Entry 3E00 (X-ray diffraction, 3.10 A resolution); this record covers chains D and E of the 6 polymer chains in the assembly.

== Chain D ==
Name: Peroxisome proliferator-activated receptor gamma
Organism: Homo sapiens
UniProt: P37231 (PPARG_HUMAN); residues 74-477 here correspond to UniProt positions 102-505 (UniProt number = residue number + 28)
Chain sequence (419 residues; numbered 59 to 477; the number before each row is that of its first residue):
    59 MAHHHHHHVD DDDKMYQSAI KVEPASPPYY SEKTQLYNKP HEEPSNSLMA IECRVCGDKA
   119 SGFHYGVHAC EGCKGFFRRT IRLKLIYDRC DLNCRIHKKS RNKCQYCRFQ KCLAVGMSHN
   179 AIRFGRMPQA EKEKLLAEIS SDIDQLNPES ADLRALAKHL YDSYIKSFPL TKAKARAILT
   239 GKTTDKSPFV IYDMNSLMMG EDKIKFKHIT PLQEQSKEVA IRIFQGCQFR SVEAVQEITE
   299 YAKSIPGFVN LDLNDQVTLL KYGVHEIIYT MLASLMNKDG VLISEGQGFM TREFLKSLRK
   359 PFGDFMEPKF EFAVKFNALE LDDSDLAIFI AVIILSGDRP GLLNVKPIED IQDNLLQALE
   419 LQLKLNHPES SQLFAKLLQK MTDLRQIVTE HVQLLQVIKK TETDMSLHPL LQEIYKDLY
Unresolved in the structure: 59-106, 265-272
Sequence notes: expression tag (59-73)
Curated features (UniProtKB/Swiss-Prot):
  - DNA-binding region: Ala108 to Phe182 (Nuclear receptor)
  - zinc finger (NR C4-type): Cys111 to Cys131, Cys148 to Cys170
  - motif: Pro467 to Asp475 (9aaTAD)
  - binding site (rosiglitazone): Gln286 to Ser289, His323, His449, Tyr473
  - modified residue: Ser84 (Phosphoserine)
  - cross-link: Lys224 (Glycyl lysine isopeptide (Lys-Gly) (interchain with G-Cter in ubiquitin))
Bound ions: Zn2+ site 1: Cys111, Cys114, Cys128, Cys131; Zn2+ site 2: Cys148, Cys152, Cys162, Cys165
Ligand contacts: 2-chloro-5-nitro-N-phenylbenzamide (GW9): Phe282, Cys285, Gln286, Arg288, Ser289, Ile326, Leu330, Leu333, Met364, His449, Tyr473
Reported in the primary citation:
  - binding site for 2-chloro-5-nitro-N-phenylbenzamide: Cys285
  - mutagenesis - F347A: decreased binding to PPRE
  - mutagenesis - F347A: decreased signaling in response to rosiglitazone

== Chain E ==
Name: NCOA2 Peptide
UniProt: Q15596 (NCOA2_HUMAN); numbering as in UniProt (aligned over 685-697)
Chain sequence (13 residues; numbered 685 to 697; the number before each row is that of its first residue):
   685 EKHKILHRLL QDS
Unresolved in the structure: 685-687

== How chain D and chain E interact ==
Pairs across the interface - 18 pairs, chain D then chain E:
  Gln294(D) with Leu693(E)
  Thr297(D) with Leu694(E)
  Glu298(D) with Leu693(E); Asp696(E); Ser697(E)
  Lys301(D) with Leu693(E), hydrogen bond (side chain-backbone); Leu694(E), hydrogen bond (side chain-backbone); Asp696(E), hydrogen bond (side chain-backbone)
  Leu311(D) with His691(E); Leu694(E), hydrophobic
  Gln314(D) with Leu694(E)
  Val315(D) with Leu690(E), hydrophobic; His691(E); Leu694(E), hydrophobic
  Leu318(D) with Leu694(E), hydrophobic
  Leu468(D) with Ile689(E), hydrophobic
  Glu471(D) with Lys688(E), salt bridge; Ile689(E)
Other interface residues (no listed pair), chain D (14 interface residues in all): Phe306, Lys319, Pro467, Ile472
Other interface residues (no listed pair), chain E (9 interface residues in all): Gln695

== Overview ==
14 residues of chain D and 9 residues of chain E are in contact; the contacts include 3 hydrogen bonds and 1
salt bridge. Polar pairs include Glu471(D)-Lys688(E), Lys301(D)-Leu693(E) and Lys301(D)-Leu694(E). Chain D
binds 2-chloro-5-nitro-N-phenylbenzamide. From the paper: a binding site for
2-chloro-5-nitro-N-phenylbenzamide at Cys285(D); F347A of chain D reduces binding to PPRE.
Chain D is Peroxisome proliferator-activated receptor gamma (Homo sapiens) and chain E is NCOA2 Peptide; the
structure, Intact PPAR gamma - RXR alpha Nuclear Receptor Complex on DNA bound with GW9662, 9-cis Retinoic
..., was determined by X-ray diffraction together with 3DZU and 3DZY from the same study.
